8QJC - chain A; structure by X-ray diffraction, 2.49 A resolution.

# Chain A
Name: T6SS-associated Rhs core and toxin domain
From: Salmonella bongori N268-08
UniProtKB: S5MXP0 (S5MXP0_SALBN); residue numbers follow UniProt; this construct covers 1-1530
Sequence (1530 residues; row label = number of the first residue in the row):
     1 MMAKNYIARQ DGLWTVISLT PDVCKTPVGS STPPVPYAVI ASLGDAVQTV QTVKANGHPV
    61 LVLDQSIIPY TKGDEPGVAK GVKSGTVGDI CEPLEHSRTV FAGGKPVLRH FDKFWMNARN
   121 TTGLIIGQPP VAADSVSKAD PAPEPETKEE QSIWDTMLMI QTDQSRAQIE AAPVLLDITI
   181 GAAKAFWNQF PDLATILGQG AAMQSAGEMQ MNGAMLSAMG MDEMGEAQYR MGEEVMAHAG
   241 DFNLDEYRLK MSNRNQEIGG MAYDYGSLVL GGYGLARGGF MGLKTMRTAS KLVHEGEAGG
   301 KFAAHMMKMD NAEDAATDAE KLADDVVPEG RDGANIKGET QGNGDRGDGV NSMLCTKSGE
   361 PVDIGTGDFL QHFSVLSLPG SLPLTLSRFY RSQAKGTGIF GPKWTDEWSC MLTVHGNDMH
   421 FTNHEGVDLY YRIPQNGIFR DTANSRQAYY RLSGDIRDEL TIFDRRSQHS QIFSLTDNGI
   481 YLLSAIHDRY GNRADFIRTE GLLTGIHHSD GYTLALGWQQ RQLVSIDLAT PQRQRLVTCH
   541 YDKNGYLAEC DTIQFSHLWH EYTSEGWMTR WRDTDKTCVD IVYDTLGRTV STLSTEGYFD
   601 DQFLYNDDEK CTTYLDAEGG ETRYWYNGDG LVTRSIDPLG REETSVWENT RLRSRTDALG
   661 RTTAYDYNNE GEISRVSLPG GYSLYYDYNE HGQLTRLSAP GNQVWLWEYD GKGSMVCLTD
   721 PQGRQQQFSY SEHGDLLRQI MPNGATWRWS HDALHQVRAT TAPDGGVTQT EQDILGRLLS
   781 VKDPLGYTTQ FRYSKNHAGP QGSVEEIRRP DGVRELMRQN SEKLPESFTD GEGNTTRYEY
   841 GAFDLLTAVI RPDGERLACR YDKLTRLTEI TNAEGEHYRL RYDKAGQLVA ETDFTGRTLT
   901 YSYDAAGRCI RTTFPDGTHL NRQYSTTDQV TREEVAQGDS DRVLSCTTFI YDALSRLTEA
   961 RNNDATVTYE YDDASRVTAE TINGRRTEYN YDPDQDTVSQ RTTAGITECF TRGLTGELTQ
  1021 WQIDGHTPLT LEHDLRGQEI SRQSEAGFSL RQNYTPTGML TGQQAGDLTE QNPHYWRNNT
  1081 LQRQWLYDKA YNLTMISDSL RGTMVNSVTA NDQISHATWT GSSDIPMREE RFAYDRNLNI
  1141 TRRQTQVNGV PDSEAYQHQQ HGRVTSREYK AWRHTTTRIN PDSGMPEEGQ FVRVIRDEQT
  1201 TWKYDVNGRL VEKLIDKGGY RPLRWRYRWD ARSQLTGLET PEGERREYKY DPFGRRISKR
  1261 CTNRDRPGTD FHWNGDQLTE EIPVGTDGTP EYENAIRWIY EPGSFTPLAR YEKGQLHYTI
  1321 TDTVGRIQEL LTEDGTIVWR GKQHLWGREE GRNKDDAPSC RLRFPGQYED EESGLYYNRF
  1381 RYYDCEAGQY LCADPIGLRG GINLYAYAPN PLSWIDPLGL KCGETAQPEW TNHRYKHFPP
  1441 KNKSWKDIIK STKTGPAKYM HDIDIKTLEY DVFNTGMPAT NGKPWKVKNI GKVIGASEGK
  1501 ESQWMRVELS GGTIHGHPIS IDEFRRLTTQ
Disordered / not traced: 1-359, 1177-1189, 1421-1530
What the authors report for this chain:
  - catalytic residues: His1437, Lys1458, His1515, His1517 (proposed by the authors, not directly observed)

# Summary
From the paper: catalytic residues His1437, Lys1458 and His1515 among others.
Chain A is T6SS-associated Rhs core and toxin domain (Salmonella bongori N268-08); the structure, T6SS-linked
Rhs repeat protein - Salmonella bongori Rhs-core domain with toxin domain, was determined by X-ray diffraction
(same publication as 8QJB and 8QJD).
